Entry 8EVJ (electron microscopy, 4.10 A resolution (low resolution: residue-level contacts below are approximate; hydrogen-bond / salt-bridge calls are withheld)); this record covers chains I and B of the 13 polymer chains in the assembly.

Chain I:
Molecule: 167-nt DNA strand
Sequence (167 nucleotides; numbered 1 to 167; the number before each row is that of its first residue):
     1 TAGGTGCAGG GCCTCTCGGC TGCTGATCTT CAGCTGGTTG CTGAGAGTTG CAGCATTGCT
    61 GAGTCTTAGC AATGGATACT TCCCGATTCC CCTCACAAAA ATAGGTCAGT CTGTCTGGCT
   121 AGTTCTGTAC TTGCAGACAC AGGGCATGTG GGGTTCCTAT TTTTCTA
Disordered / not traced: 1-26, 165-167

Chain B:
Name: Histone H4
Organism: Homo sapiens
UniProtKB: P62805 (H4_HUMAN); residues 0-102 here correspond to UniProt positions 1-103 (UniProt number = residue number + 1)
Sequence (103 residues; numbered 0 to 102; the number before each row is that of its first residue; numbering starts at 0):
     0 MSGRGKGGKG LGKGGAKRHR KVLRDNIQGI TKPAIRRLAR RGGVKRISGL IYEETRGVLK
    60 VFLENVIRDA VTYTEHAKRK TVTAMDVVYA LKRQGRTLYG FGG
Disordered / not traced: 0-19, 102
Swiss-Prot annotation at these positions:
  - DNA-binding region: Lys16 to Lys20
  - modified residue: Ser1 (N-acetylserine), Arg3 (Asymmetric dimethylarginine), Lys5 (N6-(2-hydroxyisobutyryl)lysine), Lys8 (N6-(2-hydroxyisobutyryl)lysine), Lys12 (N6-(2-hydroxyisobutyryl)lysine), Lys16 (N6-(2-hydroxyisobutyryl)lysine), Lys20 (N6,N6,N6-trimethyllysine), Lys31 (N6-(2-hydroxyisobutyryl)lysine), Lys44 (N6-(2-hydroxyisobutyryl)lysine), Ser47 (Phosphoserine), Tyr51 (Phosphotyrosine), Lys59 (N6-(2-hydroxyisobutyryl)lysine), Lys77 (N6-(2-hydroxyisobutyryl)lysine), Lys79 (N6-(2-hydroxyisobutyryl)lysine), Thr80 (Phosphothreonine), Tyr88 (Phosphotyrosine), Lys91 (N6-(2-hydroxyisobutyryl)lysine)
  - cross-link (Glycyl lysine isopeptide (Lys-Gly)): Lys12 (interchain with G-Cter in SUMO2), Lys20 (interchain with G-Cter in SUMO2), Lys31 (interchain with G-Cter in SUMO2), Lys59 (interchain with G-Cter in SUMO2), Lys79 (interchain with G-Cter in SUMO2), Lys91 (interchain with G-Cter in SUMO2)

Chain I / chain B interface:
Contacting residue pairs - 12 pairs, chain I then chain B:
  DA103(I) - Arg45(B)
  DA103(I) - Ile46(B)
  DA103(I) - Ser47(B)
  DA103(I) - Gly48(B)
  DG104(I) - Arg35(B)
  DG104(I) - Arg45(B)
  DG104(I) - Ile46(B)
  DT123(I) - Lys79(B)
  DT123(I) - Thr80(B)
  DT124(I) - Arg78(B)
  DT124(I) - Lys79(B)
  DT124(I) - Thr80(B)
Other interface residues (no listed pair), chain B (11 interface residues in all): Arg39, Leu49, Lys77

In short:
4 residues of chain I face 11 of chain B across their interface. Curated annotation (UniProt) lists a
DNA-binding region on chain B.
Here chain I is a 167-nt DNA strand and chain B is Histone H4 (Homo sapiens). Entry 8EVJ (CX3CR1 nucleosome
bound PU.1 and C/EBPa) was determined by electron microscopy together with 8EVH, 8EVI and 8SYP from the same
study.
